5VJO - chains A and B of the 3 polymer chains in the assembly; structure by X-ray diffraction, 2.43 A resolution.

# Chain A
Protein: HyHEL10 heavy chain Fab fragment carrying I29F mutation.
From: Mus musculus
Notes: EC 3.2.1.18; fragment: del-i; engineered mutation(s): I29F; antibody fragment or engineered binder
Chain sequence (213 residues; each row starts with the number of its first residue):
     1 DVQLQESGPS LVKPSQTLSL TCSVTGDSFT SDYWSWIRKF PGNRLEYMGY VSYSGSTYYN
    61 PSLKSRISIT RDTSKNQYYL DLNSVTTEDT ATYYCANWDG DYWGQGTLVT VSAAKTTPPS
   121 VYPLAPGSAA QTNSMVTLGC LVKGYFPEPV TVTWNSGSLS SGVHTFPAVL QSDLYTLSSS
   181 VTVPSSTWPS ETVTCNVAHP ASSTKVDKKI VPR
Not modelled in the structure: 127-132, 213
Disulfides: Cys22-Cys95, Cys140-Cys195
From the paper describing this entry:
  - mutagenesis - S52N, S52R: decreased binding to lysozyme isoform I (DEL-I)
  - mutagenesis - S52N, S52R: decreased binding to self

# Chain B
Protein: HyHEL10 light chain Fab fragment
From: Mus musculus
Notes: antibody fragment or engineered binder
Chain sequence (211 residues; numbered 1 to 211; the number before each row is that of its first residue):
     1 DIVLTQSPAT LSVTPGNSVS LSCRASQSIG NNLHWYQQKS HESPRLLIKY ASQSISGIPS
    61 RFSGSGSGTD FTLSINSVET EDFGMYFCQQ SNSWPYTFGG GTKLEIKRAD AAPTVSIFPP
   121 SSEQLTSGGA SVVCFLNNFY PKDINVKWKI DGSERQNGVL NSWTDQDSKD STYSMSSTLT
   181 LTKDEYERHN SYTCEATHKT STSPIVKSFN R
Disulfides: Cys23-Cys88, Cys134-Cys194

# Chain A / chain B interface
Contacting residue pairs (63):
  Lys39(A) with Gln38(B)
  Asn43(A) with Met85(B); Phe87(B); Gly100(B)
  Leu45(A) with Phe87(B), hydrophobic; Phe98(B), hydrophobic
  Tyr47(A) with Trp94(B), hydrophobic; Tyr96(B); Phe98(B), hydrophobic
  Gly49(A) with Trp94(B)
  Tyr50(A) with Trp94(B), hydrophobic; Tyr96(B)
  Tyr58(A) with Trp94(B)
  Tyr59(A) with Trp94(B), hydrogen bond (backbone-side chain)
  Asn60(A) with Trp94(B); Pro95(B)
  Pro61(A) with Pro95(B)
  Tyr94(A) with Gln38(B), hydrogen bond; Glu42(B); Ser43(B)
  Trp98(A) with Tyr96(B), hydrogen bond
  Asp99(A) with Leu46(B); Lys49(B)
  Gly100(A) with Tyr36(B); Leu46(B)
  Trp103(A) with Tyr36(B), hydrophobic; Ser43(B); Pro44(B)
  Gly104(A) with Ser43(B), hydrogen bond (backbone-side chain)
  Gln105(A) with Ser43(B)
  Tyr122(A) with Ser121(B); Gln124(B)
  Pro123(A) with Ser121(B)
  Leu124(A) with Phe118(B); Val133(B), hydrophobic; Phe135(B), hydrophobic
  Ala125(A) with Phe118(B); Pro119(B)
  Pro126(A) with Phe118(B); Pro119(B)
  Thr137(A) with Ser116(B), hydrogen bond; Phe118(B)
  Leu141(A) with Ser131(B)
  Lys143(A) with Ser131(B)
  His164(A) with Asn137(B); Asn138(B), hydrogen bond; Ser174(B), hydrogen bond
  Phe166(A) with Phe135(B), hydrophobic; Asn137(B); Ser162(B); Thr164(B); Ser174(B); Met175(B); Ser176(B)
  Pro167(A) with Ser162(B), hydrogen bond (backbone-side chain); Trp163(B)
  Val169(A) with Asn161(B); Ser162(B)
  Ser178(A) with Phe135(B); Ser176(B), hydrogen bond
  Ser179(A) with Phe135(B)
  Ser180(A) with Phe135(B); Asn137(B), hydrogen bond
Other interface residues (no listed pair), chain A (40 interface residues in all): Ile37, Glu46, Asp101, Gly106, Leu138, Gly139, Thr165, Ala168
Other interface residues (no listed pair), chain B (37 interface residues in all): Asp1, Tyr50, Glu123, Ser127, Asp167, Thr180

# Summary
The interface between chain A and chain B involves 40 residues on one side and 37 on the other; the contacts
include 10 hydrogen bonds. Among the polar pairs are Tyr59(A)-Trp94(B), Tyr94(A)-Gln38(B) and
Trp98(A)-Tyr96(B). The paper reports that S52N and S52R of chain A reduce binding to lysozyme isoform I
(DEL-I); S52N and S52R of chain A reduce binding to self.
Chain A is HyHEL10 heavy chain Fab fragment carrying I29F mutation. and chain B is HyHEL10 light chain Fab
fragment, both from Mus musculus; the structure, Complex between HyHEL10 Fab fragment heavy chain mutant I29F
and Pekin duck egg lysozyme isoform I ..., was determined by X-ray diffraction together with 5VJQ from the
same study.
